PDB entry 5SB7 | X-ray diffraction, 2.10 A resolution | chains C and D of the 6 polymer chains in the assembly

Chain C:
Molecule: Tubulin alpha-1B chain
Source organism: Bos taurus
UniProtKB: P81947 (TBA1B_BOVIN); residues 1-451 here = UniProt positions 1-451
Sequence (451 residues; numbered 1 to 451; the number before each row is that of its first residue):
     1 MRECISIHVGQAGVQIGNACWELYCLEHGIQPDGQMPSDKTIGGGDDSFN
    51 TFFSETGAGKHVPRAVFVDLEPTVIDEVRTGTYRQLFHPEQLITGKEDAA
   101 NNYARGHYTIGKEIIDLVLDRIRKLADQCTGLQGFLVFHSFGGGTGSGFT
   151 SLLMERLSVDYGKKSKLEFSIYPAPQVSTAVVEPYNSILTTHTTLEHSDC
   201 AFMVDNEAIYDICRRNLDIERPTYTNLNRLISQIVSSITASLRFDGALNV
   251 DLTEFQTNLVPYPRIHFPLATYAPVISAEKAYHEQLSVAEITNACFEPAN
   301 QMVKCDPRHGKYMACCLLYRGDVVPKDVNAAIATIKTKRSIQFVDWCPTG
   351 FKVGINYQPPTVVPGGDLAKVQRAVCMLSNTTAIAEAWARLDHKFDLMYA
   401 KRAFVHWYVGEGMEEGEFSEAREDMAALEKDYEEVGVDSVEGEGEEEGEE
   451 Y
Not modelled in the structure: 441-451
Ion coordination: Ca2+: Asp-39, Thr-41, Gly-44, Glu-55
Ligand contacts:
  - 4I2 (N-(4-{2-[3-(trifluoromethyl)anilino]-1,3-thiazol-4-yl}phenyl)acetamide): Cys-4, Phe-52, Gln-133, Gly-134, Phe-135, Leu-136, Ser-165, Leu-167, Thr-239, Leu-242, Leu-252, Thr-253, Gln-256, Thr-257
  - GTP (guanosine-5'-triphosphate): Gly-10, Gln-11, Ala-12, Gln-15, Ile-16, Asp-69, Asp-98, Ala-99, Ala-100, Asn-101, Ser-140, Gly-142, Gly-143, Gly-144, Thr-145, Gly-146, Ile-171, Pro-173, Val-177, Ser-178, Thr-179, Glu-183, Asn-206, Tyr-224, Leu-227, Asn-228, Ile-231
Reported in the primary citation:
  - binding site for 4I2: Cys-4, Phe-52, Leu-136, Leu-167, Leu-242, Leu-252

Chain D:
Molecule: Tubulin beta-2B chain
Source organism: Bos taurus
UniProtKB: Q6B856 (TBB2B_BOVIN); the author numbering skips numbers that UniProt does not, so the offset changes along the chain: 1-42 = UniProt 1-42; 45-360 = UniProt 43-358; 369-455 = UniProt 359-445
Sequence (445 residues; numbered 1 to 455; 10 numbers in that range are skipped by the numbering (no residue carries them; nothing is unmodelled there); the number before each row is that of its first residue):
     1 MREIVHIQAGQCGNQIGAKFWEVISDEHGIDPTGSYHGDSDL
    45 QLERINVYYNEATGNKYVPRAILVDLEPGTMDSVRSGPFGQIFRPDNFVF
    95 GQSGAGNNWAKGHYTEGAELVDSVLDVVRKESESCDCLQGFQLTHSLGGG
   145 TGSGMGTLLISKIREEYPDRIMNTFSVMPSPKVSDTVVEPYNATLSVHQL
   195 VENTDETYCIDNEALYDICFRTLKLTTPTYGDLNHLVSATMSGVTTCLRF
   245 PGQLNADLRKLAVNMVPFPRLHFFMPGFAPLTSRGSQQYRALTVPELTQQ
   295 MFDSKNMMAACDPRHGRYLTVAAIFRGRMSMKEVDEQMLNVQNKNSSYFV
   345 EWIPNNVKTAVCDIPP
   369 RGLKMSATFIGNSTAIQELFKRISEQFTAMFRRKAFLHWYTGEGMDEMEF
   419 TEAESNMNDLVSEYQQYQDATADEQGEFEEEEGEDEA
Not modelled in the structure: 281-285, 442-455
Ion coordination: Mg2+: Gln-11 (together with GDP)
Ligand contacts: GDP (guanosine-5'-diphosphate): Gly-10, Gln-11, Cys-12, Gln-15, Ile-16, Asp-69, Ala-99, Asn-101, Ser-140, Gly-142, Gly-143, Gly-144, Thr-145, Gly-146, Val-171, Pro-173, Val-177, Ser-178, Glu-183, Asn-206, Leu-209, Tyr-224, Leu-227, Asn-228
Swiss-Prot annotation at these positions:
  - motif: Met-1 to Ile-4 (MREI motif)
  - binding site (GTP): Gln-11, Glu-71, Ser-140, Gly-144, Thr-145, Gly-146, Asn-206, Asn-228
  - binding site (Mg(2+)): Glu-71
  - modified residue: Ser-40 (Phosphoserine), Thr-57 (Phosphothreonine), Lys-60 (N6-acetyllysine), Ser-174 (Phosphoserine), Thr-287 (Phosphothreonine), Thr-292 (Phosphothreonine), Arg-320 (Omega-N-methylarginine), Glu-448 (5-glutamyl polyglutamate)
  - cross-link (Glycyl lysine isopeptide (Lys-Gly)): Lys-60 (interchain with G-Cter in ubiquitin), Lys-326 (interchain with G-Cter in ubiquitin)

How chain C and chain D interact:
Residue-residue contacts (54; chain C residue first):
  Gln-11(C) / Gln-247(D)  hydrogen bond
  Lys-96(C) / Arg-2(D)
  Lys-96(C) / Asp-130(D)  salt bridge
  Glu-97(C) / Arg-2(D)  salt bridge
  Glu-97(C) / Cys-131(D)
  Glu-97(C) / Arg-164(D)  salt bridge
  Asp-98(C) / Lys-254(D)  salt bridge
  Ala-100(C) / Arg-253(D)
  Ala-100(C) / Lys-254(D)
  Ala-100(C) / Val-257(D)
  Asn-101(C) / Lys-254(D)
  Arg-105(C) / Arg-253(D)
  Pro-175(C) / Asn-349(D)
  Ser-178(C) / Lys-352(D)  hydrogen bond
  Thr-179(C) / Gln-247(D)
  Thr-179(C) / Leu-248(D)
  Thr-179(C) / Asn-258(D)  hydrogen bond (backbone-side chain)
  Ala-180(C) / Asn-258(D)
  Val-181(C) / Asn-258(D)  hydrogen bond (backbone-side chain)
  Val-181(C) / Ile-347(D)  hydrophobic
  Val-181(C) / Pro-348(D)
  Val-182(C) / Val-257(D)  hydrophobic
  Tyr-210(C) / Asp-329(D)
  Glu-220(C) / Lys-326(D)
  Arg-221(C) / Met-325(D)
  Arg-221(C) / Asp-329(D)  salt bridge
  Tyr-224(C) / Gln-247(D)
  Lys-394(C) / Asn-349(D)  hydrogen bond
  Leu-397(C) / Glu-345(D)
  Leu-397(C) / Trp-346(D)
  Leu-397(C) / Pro-348(D)  hydrophobic
  Leu-397(C) / Ala-440(D)  hydrophobic
  Met-398(C) / Trp-346(D)  hydrogen bond (backbone-backbone)
  Met-398(C) / Pro-348(D)
  Lys-401(C) / Phe-262(D)
  Lys-401(C) / Trp-346(D)
  Lys-401(C) / Ala-438(D)
  Lys-401(C) / Thr-439(D)  hydrogen bond (side chain-backbone)
  Arg-402(C) / Phe-262(D)
  Ala-403(C) / Pro-261(D)
  Ala-403(C) / Phe-262(D)  hydrophobic
  Phe-404(C) / Val-257(D)
  Phe-404(C) / Asn-258(D)
  Phe-404(C) / Val-260(D)
  Phe-404(C) / Pro-261(D)  hydrogen bond (backbone-backbone)
  Phe-404(C) / Thr-314(D)
  Phe-404(C) / Ile-347(D)  hydrophobic
  His-406(C) / Val-260(D)  hydrogen bond (side chain-backbone)
  His-406(C) / Pro-261(D)
  His-406(C) / Phe-262(D)
  His-406(C) / Pro-263(D)
  Trp-407(C) / Ala-256(D)  hydrophobic
  Trp-407(C) / Val-257(D)
  Trp-407(C) / Val-260(D)  hydrogen bond (side chain-backbone)
Also at the interface, not in a pair above, chain C (27 interface residues in all): Glu-411
Also at the interface, not in a pair above, chain D (30 interface residues in all): Asp-251, Asn-350

In short:
27 residues of chain C and 30 residues of chain D are in contact; the contacts include 10 hydrogen bonds and 5
salt bridges. Polar contacts include Lys-96(C)/Asp-130(D), Glu-97(C)/Arg-2(D) and Glu-97(C)/Arg-164(D).
Ligands of chain C: GTP and compound 4I2. The paper reports a binding site for 4I2 at Cys-4(C), Phe-52(C) and
Leu-136(C) among others.
Here chain C is Tubulin alpha-1B chain and chain D is Tubulin beta-2B chain, both from Bos taurus. Entry 5SB7
(Tubulin-todalam-18-complex) was determined by X-ray diffraction (same publication as 5SB3, 5SB4, 5SB5, 5SB6
and 7Z7D).
